6PC7 - chains I and M of the 7 polymer chains in the assembly; structure by electron microscopy, 2.50 A resolution.

# Chain I
Molecule: 23S ribosomal RNA
Organism: Escherichia coli
Sequence (2904 nucleotides; row label = number of the first residue in the row):
     1 GGUUAAGCGA CUAAGCGUAC ACGGUGGAUG CCCUGGCAGU CAGAGGCGAU GAAGGACGUG
    61 CUAAUCUGCG AUAAGCGUCG GUAAGGUGAU AUGAACCGUU AUAACCGGCG AUUUCCGAAU
   121 GGGGAAACCC AGUGUGUUUC GACACACUAU CAUUAACUGA AUCCAUAGGU UAAUGAGGCG
   181 AACCGGGGGA ACUGAAACAU CUAAGUACCC CGAGGAAAAG AAAUCAACCG AGAUUCCCCC
   241 AGUAGCGGCG AGCGAACGGG GAGCAGCCCA GAGCCUGAAU CAGUGUGUGU GUUAGUGGAA
   301 GCGUCUGGAA AGGCGCGCGA UACAGGGUGA CAGCCCCGUA CACAAAAAUG CACAUGCUGU
   361 GAGCUCGAUG AGUAGGGCGG GACACGUGGU AUCCUGUCUG AAUAUGGGGG GACCAUCCUC
   421 CAAGGCUAAA UACUCCUGAC UGACCGAUAG UGAACCAGUA CCGUGAGGGA AAGGCGAAAA
   481 GAACCCCGGC GAGGGGAGUG AAAAAGAACC UGAAACCGUG UACGUACAAG CAGUGGGAGC
   541 ACGCUUAGGC GUGUGACUGC GUACCUUUUG UAUAAUGGGU CAGCGACUUA UAUUCUGUAG
   601 CAAGGUUAAC CGAAUAGGGG AGCCGAAGGG AAACCGAGUC UUAACUGGGC GUUAAGUUGC
   661 AGGGUAUAGA CCCGAAACCC GGUGAUCUAG CCAUGGGCAG GUUGAAGGUU GGGUAACACU
   721 AACUGGAGGA CCGAACCGAC UAAUGUUGAA AAAUUAGCGG AUGACUUGUG GCUGGGGGUG
   781 AAAGGCCAAU CAAACCGGGA GAUAGCUGGU UCUCCCCGAA AGCUAUUUAG GUAGCGCCUC
   841 GUGAAUUCAU CUCCGGGGGU AGAGCACUGU UUCGGCAAGG GGGUCAUCCC GACUUACCAA
   901 CCCGAUGCAA ACUGCGAAUA CCGGAGAAUG UUAUCACGGG AGACACACGG CGGGUGCUAA
   961 CGUCCGUCGU GAAGAGGGAA ACAACCCAGA CCGCCAGCUA AGGUCCCAAA GUCAUGGUUA
  1021 AGUGGGAAAC GAUGUGGGAA GGCCCAGACA GCCAGGAUGU UGGCUUAGAA GCAGCCAUCA
  1081 UUUAAAGAAA GCGUAAUAGC UCACUGGUCG AGUCGGCCUG CGCGGAAGAU GUAACGGGGC
  1141 UAAACCAUGC ACCGAAGCUG CGGCAGCGAC GCUUAUGCGU UGUUGGGUAG GGGAGCGUUC
  1201 UGUAAGCCUG CGAAGGUGUG CUGUGAGGCA UGCUGGAGGU AUCAGAAGUG CGAAUGCUGA
  1261 CAUAAGUAAC GAUAAAGCGG GUGAAAAGCC CGCUCGCCGG AAGACCAAGG GUUCCUGUCC
  1321 AACGUUAAUC GGGGCAGGGU GAGUCGACCC CUAAGGCGAG GCCGAAAGGC GUAGUCGAUG
  1381 GGAAACAGGU UAAUAUUCCU GUACUUGGUG UUACUGCGAA GGGGGGACGG AGAAGGCUAU
  1441 GUUGGCCGGG CGACGGUUGU CCCGGUUUAA GCGUGUAGGC UGGUUUUCCA GGCAAAUCCG
  1501 GAAAAUCAAG GCUGAGGCGU GAUGACGAGG CACUACGGUG CUGAAGCAAC AAAUGCCCUG
  1561 CUUCCAGGAA AAGCCUCUAA GCAUCAGGUA ACAUCAAAUC GUACCCCAAA CCGACACAGG
  1621 UGGUCAGGUA GAGAAUACCA AGGCGCUUGA GAGAACUCGG GUGAAGGAAC UAGGCAAAAU
  1681 GGUGCCGUAA CUUCGGGAGA AGGCACGCUG AUAUGUAGGU GAGGUCCCUC GCGGAUGGAG
  1741 CUGAAAUCAG UCGAAGAUAC CAGCUGGCUG CAACUGUUUA UUAAAAACAC AGCACUGUGC
  1801 AAACACGAAA GUGGACGUAU ACGGUGUGAC GCCUGCCCGG UGCCGGAAGG UUAAUUGAUG
  1861 GGGUUAGCGC AAGCGAAGCU CUUGAUCGAA GCCCCGGUAA ACGGCGGCCG UAACXAUAAC
  1921 GGUCCUAAGG UAGCGAAAUU CCUUGUCGGG UAAGUUCCGA CXUGCACGAA UGGCGUAAUG
  1981 AUGGCCAGGC UGUCUCCACC CGAGACUCAG UGAAAUUGAA CUCGCUGUGA AGAUGCAGUG
  2041 UACCCGCGGC AAGACGGAAA GACCCCGUXA ACCUUUACUA UAGCUUGACA CUGAACAUUG
  2101 AGCCUUGAUG UGUAGGAUAG GUGGGAGGCU UUGAAGUGUG GACGCCAGUC UGCAUGGAGC
  2161 CGACCUUGAA AUACCACCCU UUAAUGUUUG AUGUUCUAAC GUUGACCCGU AAUCCGGGUU
  2221 GCGGACAGUG UCUGGUGGGU AGUUUGACUG GGGCGGUCUC CUCCUAAAGA GUAACGGAGG
  2281 AGCACGAAGG UUGGCUAAUC CUGGUCGGAC AUCAGGAGGU UAGUGCAAUG GCAUAAGCCA
  2341 GCUUGACUGC GAGCGUGACG GCGCGAGCAG GUGCGAAAGC AGGUCAUAGU GAUCCGGUGG
  2401 UUCUGAAUGG AAGGGCCAUC GCUCAACGGA UAAAAGGUAC UCCGGGGAUA ACAGGCUGAU
  2461 ACCGCCCAAG AGUUCAUAUC GACGGCGGUG UUUGGCACCU CGAUGUCGGC UCAUCACAUC
  2521 CUGGGGCUGA AGUAGGUCCC AAGGGUAUGG CUGUUCGCCA UUUAAAGUGG UACGCGAGCU
  2581 GGGUUUAGAA CGUCGUGAGA CAGUUCGGUC CCUAUCUGCC GUGGGCGCUG GAGAACUGAG
  2641 GGGGGCUGCU CCUAGUACGA GAGGACCGGA GUGGACGCAU CACUGGUGUU CGGGUUGUCA
  2701 UGCCAAUGGC ACUGCCCGGU AGCUAAAUGC GGAAGAGAUA AGUGCUGAAA GCAUCUAAGC
  2761 ACGAAACUUG CCCCGAGAUG AGUUCUCCCU GACCCUUUAA GGGUCCUGAA GGAACGUUGA
  2821 AGACGACGAC GUUGAUAGGC CGGGUGUGUA AGCGCAGCGA UGCGUUGAGC UAACCGGUAC
  2881 UAAUGAACCG UGAGGCUUAA CCUU
Not modelled in the structure: 886-891, 2030
Modified / non-standard residues: 1MG (1N-methylguanosine-5'-monophosphate) at position 745, PSU (pseudouridine-5'-monophosphate) at position 746, 5MU (5-methyluridine 5'-monophosphate) at position 747, PSU (pseudouridine-5'-monophosphate) at position 955, 6MZ (N6-methyladenosine-5'-monophosphate) at position 1618, 2MG (2N-methylguanosine-5'-monophosphate) at position 1835, PSU (pseudouridine-5'-monophosphate) at position 1911, 3TD ((1S)-1,4-anhydro-1-(3-methyl-2,4-dioxo-1,2,3,4-tetrahydropyrimidin-5-yl)-5-O-phosphono-D-ribitol) at position 1915, PSU (pseudouridine-5'-monophosphate) at position 1917, 5MU (5-methyluridine 5'-monophosphate) at position 1939, 5MC (5-methylcytidine-5'-monophosphate) at position 1962, G7M (N7-methyl-guanosine-5'-monophosphate) at position 2069, OMG (o2'-methylguanosine-5'-monophosphate) at position 2251, 2MG (2N-methylguanosine-5'-monophosphate) at position 2445, PSU (pseudouridine-5'-monophosphate) at position 2457, OMC (o2'-methylycytidine-5'-monophosphate) at position 2498, 2MA (2-methyladenosine-5'-monophosphate) at position 2503, PSU (pseudouridine-5'-monophosphate) at position 2504, OMU (o2'-methyluridine 5'-monophosphate) at position 2552, PSU (pseudouridine-5'-monophosphate) at position 2580, PSU (pseudouridine-5'-monophosphate) at position 2605
Covalent attachments: covalent link PSU_1911-A1918
Ligand contacts: O7V ((2R)-2-[(3S,4R,5E,10E,12E,14S,16R,26aR)-16-fluoro-14-hydroxy-4,12-dimethyl-1,7,22-trioxo-4,7,8,9,14,15,16,17,24,25,26,26a-dodecahydro-1H,3H,22H-21,18-(azeno)pyrrolo[2,1-c][1,8,4,19]dioxadiazacyclotetracosin-3-yl]propyl isoquinolin-3-ylcarbamate): G2061, A2062, C2063, C2064, OMG_2251, A2450, A2451, C2452, 2MA_2503, PSU_2504, G2505, U2506, U2585, A2602
From the paper describing this entry:
  - binding site for O7V: C2452, U2585, A2602

# Chain M
Name: 50S ribosomal protein L4
Organism: Escherichia coli
UniProtKB: D7Z9F6 (D7Z9F6_ECOLX); residues 1-201 here = UniProt positions 1-201
Chain sequence (201 residues; numbered 1 to 201; the number before each row is that of its first residue):
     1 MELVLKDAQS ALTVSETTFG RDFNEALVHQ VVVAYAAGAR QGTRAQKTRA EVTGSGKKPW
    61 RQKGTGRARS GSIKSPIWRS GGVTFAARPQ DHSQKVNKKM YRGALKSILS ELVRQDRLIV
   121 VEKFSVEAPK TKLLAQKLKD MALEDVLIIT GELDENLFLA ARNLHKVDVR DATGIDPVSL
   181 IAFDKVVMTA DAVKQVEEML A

# How chain I and chain M interact
Residue-residue contacts (148; chain I residue first):
  C37(I) - Ala45(M)  hydrogen bond to the sugar
  A38(I) - Gln41(M)  base contact
  A38(I) - Thr43(M)  hydrogen bond to the base
  A38(I) - Arg44(M)  sugar contact
  A38(I) - Ala45(M)  sugar contact
  A38(I) - Pro89(M)  sugar contact
  G39(I) - Thr43(M)  sugar contact
  G319(I) - Lys132(M)  phosphate contact
  A320(I) - Thr131(M)  hydrogen bond to the base
  A320(I) - Asn163(M)  hydrogen bond to the base
  A320(I) - Leu164(M)  base contact
  U321(I) - Pro129(M)  phosphate contact
  U321(I) - Lys130(M)  phosphate contact
  U321(I) - Thr131(M)  hydrogen bond to the phosphate
  U321(I) - Leu159(M)  sugar contact
  U321(I) - Arg162(M)  base contact
  A322(I) - Arg162(M)  salt bridge to the phosphate
  A322(I) - Asn163(M)  phosphate contact
  C323(I) - Asn163(M)  hydrogen bond to the base
  A340(I) - Arg162(M)  hydrogen bond to the sugar
  U441(I) - Gln41(M)  hydrogen bond to the sugar
  G442(I) - Gln41(M)  hydrogen bond to the sugar
  G442(I) - Thr43(M)  hydrogen bond to the base
  A443(I) - Ala36(M)  base contact
  A443(I) - Arg40(M)  base contact
  A443(I) - Gln41(M)  hydrogen bond to the phosphate
  C444(I) - Arg40(M)  salt bridge to the phosphate
  C444(I) - Thr43(M)  sugar contact
  C444(I) - Arg44(M)  salt bridge to the phosphate
  U448(I) - Arg79(M)  hydrogen bond to the sugar
  A449(I) - Ser80(M)  hydrogen bond to the phosphate
  G450(I) - Val83(M)  phosphate contact
  U451(I) - Lys47(M)  salt bridge to the phosphate
  G452(I) - Lys47(M)  phosphate contact
  G452(I) - Val52(M)  phosphate contact
  G452(I) - Thr53(M)  phosphate contact
  G458(I) - Thr53(M)  base contact
  G468(I) - Ser55(M)  hydrogen bond to the phosphate
  G469(I) - Gly54(M)  phosphate contact
  G469(I) - Ser55(M)  hydrogen bond to the phosphate
  A471(I) - Arg79(M)  salt bridge to the phosphate
  A471(I) - Ser80(M)  phosphate contact
  A472(I) - Arg79(M)  salt bridge to the phosphate
  G585(I) - Ile77(M)  sugar contact
  A586(I) - Thr84(M)  phosphate contact
  A586(I) - Phe85(M)  sugar contact
  C587(I) - Phe85(M)  sugar contact
  U588(I) - Phe85(M)  base contact
  U589(I) - Gln90(M)  phosphate contact
  A590(I) - Gln90(M)  phosphate contact
  A599(I) - Asn24(M)  hydrogen bond to the phosphate
  A599(I) - Leu27(M)  sugar contact
  A599(I) - Met100(M)  base contact
  G600(I) - Asn24(M)  hydrogen bond to the phosphate
  G600(I) - Asn97(M)  base contact
  G600(I) - Met100(M)  sugar contact
  C601(I) - Lys99(M)  hydrogen bond to the sugar
  G605(I) - Lys99(M)  salt bridge to the phosphate
  U606(I) - Lys95(M)  hydrogen bond to the sugar
  U606(I) - Asn97(M)  sugar contact
  U606(I) - Lys99(M)  salt bridge to the phosphate
  U607(I) - Lys95(M)  phosphate contact
  U607(I) - Asn97(M)  phosphate contact
  U607(I) - Lys98(M)  phosphate contact
  U615(I) - Ala34(M)  base contact
  U615(I) - Tyr35(M)  stacking on the base
  U615(I) - Gly38(M)  base contact
  U615(I) - Ala39(M)  hydrogen bond to the base
  A616(I) - Tyr101(M)  sugar contact
  A616(I) - Thr173(M)  hydrogen bond to the base
  G617(I) - Tyr101(M)  phosphate contact
  G617(I) - Arg102(M)  salt bridge to the phosphate
  G618(I) - Lys98(M)  salt bridge to the phosphate
  G618(I) - Arg102(M)  salt bridge to the phosphate
  G619(I) - Lys98(M)  hydrogen bond to the base
  G620(I) - Lys98(M)  base contact
  U658(I) - Lys95(M)  hydrogen bond to the phosphate
  U658(I) - Asn97(M)  hydrogen bond to the base
  G659(I) - Gln30(M)  hydrogen bond to the base
  G659(I) - Lys95(M)  salt bridge to the phosphate
  G659(I) - Asn97(M)  sugar contact
  C660(I) - Gln30(M)  hydrogen bond to the sugar
  C660(I) - Gln94(M)  phosphate contact
  C660(I) - Lys95(M)  phosphate contact
  A661(I) - Gln94(M)  phosphate contact
  C671(I) - Phe85(M)  sugar contact
  C672(I) - Thr84(M)  sugar contact
  C672(I) - Phe85(M)  sugar contact
  C673(I) - Arg49(M)  salt bridge to the phosphate
  C673(I) - Ser75(M)  hydrogen bond to the phosphate
  C673(I) - Pro76(M)  phosphate contact
  C673(I) - Ile77(M)  sugar contact
  G674(I) - Arg49(M)  salt bridge to the phosphate
  G674(I) - Lys58(M)  hydrogen bond to the phosphate
  G674(I) - Gln62(M)  hydrogen bond to the sugar
  G674(I) - Arg69(M)  sugar contact
  G674(I) - Ser70(M)  phosphate contact
  G674(I) - Gly71(M)  sugar contact
  G674(I) - Ser72(M)  phosphate contact
  A675(I) - Lys58(M)  salt bridge to the phosphate
  A675(I) - Gln62(M)  hydrogen bond to the sugar
  A675(I) - Ser70(M)  phosphate contact
  A675(I) - Gly71(M)  phosphate contact
  A676(I) - Lys58(M)  phosphate contact
  C796(I) - Lys57(M)  salt bridge to the phosphate
  G797(I) - Ser55(M)  phosphate contact
  G797(I) - Lys57(M)  phosphate contact
  G798(I) - Gly54(M)  phosphate contact
  G798(I) - Gly56(M)  hydrogen bond to the phosphate
  G801(I) - Thr48(M)  base contact
  G801(I) - Arg49(M)  hydrogen bond to the sugar
  G801(I) - Ala50(M)  phosphate contact
  G801(I) - Thr84(M)  base contact
  U807(I) - Arg69(M)  hydrogen bond to the base
  A1205(I) - His165(M)  hydrogen bond to the base
  A1244(I) - His29(M)  hydrogen bond to the sugar
  G1245(I) - His29(M)  phosphate contact
  G1245(I) - Val33(M)  sugar contact
  A1246(I) - Arg40(M)  hydrogen bond to the sugar
  G1248(I) - Arg44(M)  salt bridge to the phosphate
  G1248(I) - Gln46(M)  base contact
  G1248(I) - Val83(M)  base contact
  A1254(I) - Ile77(M)  base contact
  U1255(I) - Gly66(M)  base contact
  U1255(I) - Arg67(M)  hydrogen bond to the base
  U1255(I) - Ala68(M)  phosphate contact
  G1256(I) - Ala68(M)  phosphate contact
  G1256(I) - Ile77(M)  sugar contact
  C1257(I) - Arg67(M)  salt bridge to the phosphate
  C1257(I) - Ile77(M)  sugar contact
  C1257(I) - Trp78(M)  sugar contact
  C1257(I) - Arg79(M)  hydrogen bond to the sugar
  U1258(I) - Arg67(M)  salt bridge to the phosphate
  U1258(I) - Arg79(M)  sugar contact
  A2059(I) - Gly64(M)  sugar contact
  A2059(I) - Gly66(M)  phosphate contact
  A2060(I) - Lys63(M)  hydrogen bond to the sugar
  A2060(I) - Gly64(M)  hydrogen bond to the phosphate
  A2060(I) - Thr65(M)  phosphate contact
  A2060(I) - Gly66(M)  phosphate contact
  A2060(I) - Arg69(M)  base contact
  G2061(I) - Lys63(M)  salt bridge to the phosphate
  C2443(I) - Gln62(M)  phosphate contact
  C2443(I) - Lys63(M)  phosphate contact
  G2444(I) - Gln62(M)  phosphate contact
  G2444(I) - Lys63(M)  salt bridge to the phosphate
  G2444(I) - Arg69(M)  hydrogen bond to the phosphate
  2MG_2445(I) - Arg69(M)  salt bridge to the phosphate
Interface residues without a listed pair, chain I (73 interface residues in all): C584
Interface residues without a listed pair, chain M (75 interface residues in all): Ala26, Ala37, Gly42, Trp60, Ile73, Val96, Ala135, Met199

# Overview
73 residues of chain I face 75 of chain M across their interface, with 41 hydrogen bonds, 22 salt bridges and
1 aromatic stacking contact. Among the polar pairs are A38(I)-Thr43(M), A320(I)-Thr131(M) and
A320(I)-Asn163(M). Chain I binds compound O7V. From the paper: a binding site for O7V at C2452(I), U2585(I)
and A2602(I).
Chain I is 23S ribosomal RNA and chain M is 50S ribosomal protein L4, both from Escherichia coli; the
structure, E. coli 50S ribosome bound to compound 46, was determined by electron microscopy, deposited
together with 6PC5, 6PC6, 6PC8, 6PCH, 6PCQ, 6PCR and 3 further entries.
